PDB entry 8AYS | X-ray diffraction, 1.37 A resolution | chain B

Chain B:
Protein: Host translation inhibitor nsp1
Source organism: Severe acute respiratory syndrome coronavirus 2
UniProt: P0DTD1 (R1AB_SARS2); residue numbers follow UniProt; this construct covers 10-126
Sequence (117 residues; row label = number of the first residue in the row):
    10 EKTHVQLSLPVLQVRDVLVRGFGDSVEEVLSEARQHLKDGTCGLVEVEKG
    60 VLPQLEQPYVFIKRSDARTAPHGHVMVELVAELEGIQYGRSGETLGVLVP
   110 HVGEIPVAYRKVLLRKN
Residues lining bound ligands: 4-(2-amino-1,3-thiazol-4-yl)phenol (92G): Glu10, Val14, Leu16, Arg43, Leu46, Lys47, Leu123, Lys125
UniProt features mapped onto this chain:
  - natural variant: Lys47 (K47R: In strain: Omicron/XBB.1.5, Omicron/EG.5.1)
From the paper describing this entry:
  - binding site for 4-(2-amino-1,3-thiazol-4-yl)phenol: Glu10, Val14, Leu16, Arg43, Leu46, Lys47, Leu123, Lys125

Summary:
Bound to chain B: 4-(2-amino-1,3-thiazol-4-yl)phenol. From the paper: a binding site for
4-(2-amino-1,3-thiazol-4-yl)phenol at Glu10, Val14 and Leu16 among others.
Chain B is Host translation inhibitor nsp1 (Severe acute respiratory syndrome coronavirus 2); the structure,
SARS-CoV-2 non-structural protein-1 (nsp1) in complex with 4-(2-aminothiazol-4-yl)phenol, was determined by
X-ray diffraction (same publication as 8A55 and 8AZ8).
